8RAS - chains D and E of the 23 polymer chains in the assembly; structure by electron microscopy, 2.62 A resolution.

== Chain D ==
Molecule: DNA-directed RNA polymerase subunit beta'
Organism: Sinapis alba
Notes: EC 2.7.7.6
UniProt: A0A6C0M5W0 (A0A6C0M5W0_SINAL); numbering as in UniProt (aligned over 1-680)
Chain sequence (680 residues; each row starts with the number of its first residue):
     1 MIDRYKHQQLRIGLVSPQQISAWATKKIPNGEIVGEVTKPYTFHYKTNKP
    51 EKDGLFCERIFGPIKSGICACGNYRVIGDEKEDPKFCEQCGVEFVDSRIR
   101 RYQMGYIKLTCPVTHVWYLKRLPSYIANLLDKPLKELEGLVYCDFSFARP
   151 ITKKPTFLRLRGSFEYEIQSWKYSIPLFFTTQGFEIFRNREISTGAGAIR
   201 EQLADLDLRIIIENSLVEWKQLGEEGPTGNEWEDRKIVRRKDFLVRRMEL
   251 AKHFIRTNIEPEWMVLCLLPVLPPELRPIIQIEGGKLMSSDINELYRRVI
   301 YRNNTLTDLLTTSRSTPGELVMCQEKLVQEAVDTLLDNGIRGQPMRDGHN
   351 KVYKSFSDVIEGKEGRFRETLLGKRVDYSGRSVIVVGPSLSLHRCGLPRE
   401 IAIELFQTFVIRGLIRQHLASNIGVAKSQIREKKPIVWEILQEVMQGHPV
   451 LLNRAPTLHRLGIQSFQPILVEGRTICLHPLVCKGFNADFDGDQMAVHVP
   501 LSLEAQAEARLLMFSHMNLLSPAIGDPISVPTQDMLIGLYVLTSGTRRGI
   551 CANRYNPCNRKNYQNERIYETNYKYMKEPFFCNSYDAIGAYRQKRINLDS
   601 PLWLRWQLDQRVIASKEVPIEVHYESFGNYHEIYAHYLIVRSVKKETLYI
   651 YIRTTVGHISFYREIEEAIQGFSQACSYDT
Disordered / not traced: 26-34, 65-97, 226-233, 279-290, 311-320, 559-577, 677-680
Ion coordination: Mg2+: Asp489, Asp491, Asp493 (shared with 1 residue of chain Z)

== Chain E ==
Molecule: DNA-directed RNA polymerase subunit beta''
Organism: Sinapis alba
UniProt: A0A6C0M829 (A0A6C0M829_SINAL); residues 1-1373 here = UniProt positions 1-1373
Chain sequence (1373 residues; numbered 1 to 1373; the number before each row is that of its first residue):
     1 MAERANLVFHNKVIDGTAIKRLISRLIDHFGMAYTSHILDQVKTLGFQQA
    51 TATSISLGIDDLLTIPSKGWLVQDAEQQSLILEKHHHYGNVHAVEKLRQS
   101 IEIWYATSEYLRQEMNPNFRMTDPFNPVHMMSFSGARGNASQVHQLVGMR
   151 GLMSDPQGQMIDLPIQSNLREGLSLTEYIISCYGARKGVVDTAVRTSDAG
   201 YLTRRLVEVVQHIVVRRTDCGTIRGISVSPRNKSRMMSERIFIQTLIGRV
   251 LADDIYIGSRCVAFRNQDLGIGLVNRFITFGTQSISIRTPFTCRSTSWIC
   301 RLCYGRSPTHGDLVELGEAVGIIAGQSIGEPGTQLTLRTFHTGGVFTGGT
   351 AEHVRAPYNGKIKFNEDLVHPTRTRHGHPAFLCYIDLSVIIESEDIIHSV
   401 TIPPKSFLLVQNDQYVESEQVIAEIREGTYTFHFKERVRKYIYSDSEGEM
   451 HWSTDVSHAPEFTYSNVHLLPKTSHLWILSGGSCGSSLILFSIHKDQDQM
   501 NIPFLSVERKSISSLSVNNDQVSQKFFSSDFSDKKKSGIPNYSELNGIVG
   551 TSHYNFIYSAIFHENSDLLAKRRRNRFLIPFQSIQEQEQEKEFIPHSGIS
   601 VEIPINGIFRRNSIFAFFDDPRYRRKSSGILKYGTLKADSIIQKEDMIEY
   651 RGVQKFKTKYEMKVDRFFFIPEEVHILPESSAIMVENYSIIGVDTRITLN
   701 IRSQVGGLIRVERKKKRIELKIFSGDIHFPDKTDKISRHSGILIPPGRGK
   751 TNSKESKNLKNWIYVQRITPTKKKFFVLVRPVATYEIADSINLATLFPKD
   801 LFREKDNIQLRVFNYILYGNGKPTRGISDTSIQLVRTCLVLNWDQDNKNS
   851 SLEEVRAFFVEVNTKGLIRDFIRIGLVKSHISYIRKRNNPPDSGLISADS
   901 MNPFYSISPKAGILHQSLRQNHGTIRMFLNRNKESQSLLILSSSNCFRIG
   951 PFNHVKYHNVINQSIKKKPLITIKNSSGPLGTAIQISNFYSFLPLLTYNQ
  1001 ISVIKYLQLDNFKYIFQVIHSYLIDENGRIFNLDPYSNLVLNPFKLNWYF
  1051 LHQNYNNNYCEETSTIISLGQFFCENVCIAKKEPYLKSGQVLIVQRDSVV
  1101 IRSAKPYLATPGAKVHGHYREILYEGDTLVTFIYEKSRSGDITQGLPKVE
  1151 QVLEVRSIDSISLNLEKRIKGWNRCITRILGIPWGFLIGAELTIVQSRIS
  1201 LVNKIQKVYRSQGVQIHNRHIEIIVRQITSKVLVSEEGMSNVFLPGELIG
  1251 LLRAERTGRALEEAICYRAVLLGITRASLNTQSFISEASFQETARVLAKA
  1301 ALRGRIDWLKGLKENVVLGGVIPAGTGFNKGLVHCSRQHTNILLEKKTKN
  1351 LSLLEGDMRDILFYHREFCDSSI
Disordered / not traced: 1-4, 230-241, 333-350, 427-435, 483-488, 505-565, 581-598, 618-794, 812-838, 844-854, 877-884, 891-900, 906-921, 929-936, 951-971, 1057-1064, 1136-1144, 1156-1161, 1332-1359, 1370-1373
Ion coordination: Zn2+: Cys220, Cys293, Cys300, Cys303
From the paper describing this entry:
  - binding site for the 81-nt DNA strand: Thr196 to Leu202

== How chain D and chain E interact ==
Residue-residue contacts (176; chain D residue first):
  Asp3(D) - Arg217(E)  salt bridge
  Asp3(D) - Asn1329(E)
  Arg4(D) - Asn1329(E)  hydrogen bond (backbone-side chain)
  Arg4(D) - Lys1330(E)
  Tyr5(D) - Lys1330(E)
  Lys6(D) - Lys1310(E)
  Lys6(D) - Lys1330(E)
  Gln8(D) - Trp1308(E)
  Gln8(D) - Leu1309(E)
  Gln8(D) - Asn1315(E)  hydrogen bond
  Gln9(D) - Ile1306(E)
  Gln9(D) - Asp1307(E)
  Gln9(D) - Trp1308(E)
  Leu10(D) - Phe1284(E)  hydrophobic
  Leu10(D) - Ile1285(E)  hydrophobic
  Leu10(D) - Ile1306(E)
  Leu10(D) - Asp1307(E)  hydrogen bond (backbone-backbone)
  Leu10(D) - Leu1309(E)  hydrophobic
  Leu10(D) - Leu1318(E)  hydrophobic
  Arg11(D) - Arg1305(E)
  Arg11(D) - Ile1306(E)
  Ile12(D) - Phe1284(E)  hydrophobic
  Ile12(D) - Ala1300(E)
  Ile12(D) - Ala1301(E)
  Ile12(D) - Gly1304(E)
  Ile12(D) - Arg1305(E)  hydrogen bond (backbone-backbone)
  Gly13(D) - Ala1301(E)
  Leu14(D) - Ala1301(E)  hydrogen bond (backbone-backbone)
  Leu14(D) - Leu1302(E)  hydrophobic
  Trp117(D) - Ala1294(E)  hydrophobic
  Trp117(D) - Ala1298(E)  hydrophobic
  Tyr118(D) - Ala1298(E)  hydrogen bond (side chain-backbone)
  Tyr118(D) - Ala1301(E)
  Tyr118(D) - Leu1302(E)  hydrophobic
  Arg121(D) - Ala1294(E)
  Leu122(D) - Arg1295(E)
  Tyr125(D) - Lys1299(E)
  Tyr125(D) - Leu1302(E)  hydrophobic
  Leu216(D) - Met1239(E)  hydrophobic
  Trp219(D) - Glu1236(E)
  Trp219(D) - Met1239(E)
  Val245(D) - Pro1245(E)  hydrophobic
  Glu249(D) - Leu1244(E)
  Leu250(D) - Leu1302(E)  hydrophobic
  His253(D) - Arg1303(E)  hydrogen bond
  Phe254(D) - Leu1302(E)  hydrophobic
  Thr257(D) - Arg1303(E)
  Ile259(D) - Leu1302(E)
  Ser357(D) - Ala1294(E)
  Ile360(D) - Thr1293(E)
  Glu361(D) - Thr1293(E)
  Glu361(D) - Ala1294(E)
  Phe367(D) - Ser1289(E)
  Phe367(D) - Thr1293(E)
  Arg368(D) - Arg204(E)
  Arg368(D) - Ser1289(E)
  Leu371(D) - Val1317(E)  hydrophobic
  Leu372(D) - Arg204(E)
  Leu372(D) - Lys1313(E)
  Pro388(D) - Lys43(E)  hydrogen bond (backbone-side chain)
  Leu390(D) - Lys43(E)  hydrogen bond (backbone-side chain)
  Leu392(D) - Ser36(E)
  Leu392(D) - Asp40(E)  hydrogen bond (backbone-side chain)
  Leu458(D) - Gln326(E)
  Leu458(D) - Glu330(E)
  His459(D) - Gln326(E)
  His459(D) - Glu330(E)  salt bridge
  Arg460(D) - Thr309(E)  hydrogen bond
  Arg460(D) - Gln326(E)
  His479(D) - Asp40(E)  salt bridge
  His479(D) - Lys43(E)  hydrogen bond
  Pro480(D) - Lys43(E)
  Pro480(D) - Phe47(E)  hydrophobic
  Leu481(D) - Leu39(E)
  Glu508(D) - Thr1326(E)  hydrogen bond
  His516(D) - Met32(E)
  His516(D) - Ser36(E)
  Met517(D) - Met32(E)
  Leu519(D) - Met32(E)
  Leu519(D) - Ser36(E)
  Leu519(D) - Leu39(E)  hydrophobic
  Leu520(D) - Ile27(E)  hydrophobic
  Leu520(D) - Met32(E)  hydrophobic
  Leu520(D) - Thr309(E)
  Ser521(D) - Thr309(E)
  Pro522(D) - Pro308(E)
  Pro522(D) - Thr309(E)
  Pro522(D) - Ile323(E)  hydrophobic
  Pro522(D) - His1220(E)  hydrogen bond (backbone-side chain)
  Ala523(D) - Ser327(E)
  Ala523(D) - His1217(E)  hydrogen bond (backbone-backbone)
  Ala523(D) - His1220(E)  hydrogen bond (backbone-side chain)
  Ile524(D) - Gln1215(E)
  Ile524(D) - Ile1216(E)
  Ile524(D) - His1217(E)
  Gly525(D) - Pro308(E)
  Asp526(D) - Lys20(E)  salt bridge
  Pro527(D) - Lys20(E)
  Pro527(D) - Ile23(E)  hydrophobic
  Pro527(D) - Ser24(E)
  Ser529(D) - Leu39(E)
  Val530(D) - Ile19(E)  hydrophobic
  Pro531(D) - Leu39(E)
  Pro531(D) - Val42(E)  hydrophobic
  Gln533(D) - Ala136(E)
  Asp534(D) - Gly46(E)
  Asp534(D) - Phe47(E)
  Asp534(D) - Ala50(E)
  Met535(D) - Lys43(E)
  Met535(D) - Gly46(E)
  Met535(D) - Phe47(E)  hydrophobic
  Leu536(D) - Asp15(E)
  Leu536(D) - Gly16(E)
  Leu536(D) - Ile19(E)  hydrophobic
  Leu536(D) - Ser134(E)
  Leu536(D) - Gly135(E)
  Ile537(D) - Ile55(E)  hydrophobic
  Ile537(D) - Met131(E)  hydrophobic
  Ile537(D) - Ser134(E)
  Ile537(D) - Ala136(E)  hydrophobic
  Gly538(D) - Gly46(E)
  Gly538(D) - Gln49(E)
  Gly538(D) - Ala50(E)
  Leu539(D) - Ile19(E)  hydrophobic
  Leu539(D) - Val42(E)  hydrophobic
  Tyr540(D) - Val13(E)  hydrophobic
  Tyr540(D) - Ile14(E)
  Tyr540(D) - Met130(E)  hydrophobic
  Tyr540(D) - Phe133(E)
  Tyr540(D) - Ser134(E)
  Val541(D) - Thr53(E)
  Leu542(D) - Leu45(E)  hydrophobic
  Leu542(D) - Gln49(E)
  Thr543(D) - Lys12(E)
  Thr543(D) - Val13(E)
  Thr543(D) - Ile14(E)  hydrogen bond (side chain-backbone)
  Arg547(D) - Phe125(E)
  Leu598(D) - Gln49(E)
  Trp606(D) - Phe9(E)  hydrophobic
  Arg611(D) - Ala5(E)
  Arg611(D) - Leu7(E)
  Arg611(D) - Val8(E)
  Arg611(D) - Phe9(E)  hydrogen bond (backbone-backbone)
  Val612(D) - Phe9(E)
  Val612(D) - Asn11(E)
  Ile613(D) - Val8(E)  hydrophobic
  Ile613(D) - Phe9(E)  hydrogen bond (backbone-backbone)
  Ile613(D) - Lys12(E)
  Arg653(D) - Asn11(E)  hydrogen bond (backbone-side chain)
  Thr654(D) - Asn11(E)  hydrogen bond
  His658(D) - His10(E)
  His658(D) - Asn11(E)  hydrogen bond (side chain-backbone)
  His658(D) - Lys12(E)
  Phe661(D) - Ile14(E)  hydrophobic
  Phe661(D) - Leu45(E)  hydrophobic
  Tyr662(D) - Leu7(E)
  Tyr662(D) - Val8(E)
  Tyr662(D) - Phe9(E)  hydrophobic
  Glu664(D) - Gln41(E)
  Glu664(D) - Leu45(E)
  Ile665(D) - Leu7(E)  hydrophobic
  Ile665(D) - Leu22(E)  hydrophobic
  Glu666(D) - Ala5(E)
  Glu666(D) - Leu7(E)
  Ala668(D) - His37(E)
  Ala668(D) - Gln41(E)
  Ile669(D) - Ala5(E)  hydrophobic
  Ile669(D) - Leu7(E)  hydrophobic
  Ile669(D) - Phe30(E)  hydrophobic
  Ile669(D) - Tyr34(E)
  Ile669(D) - Ile38(E)  hydrophobic
  Gln670(D) - Ala5(E)
  Phe672(D) - Ala33(E)
  Phe672(D) - Tyr34(E)  hydrophobic
  Phe672(D) - His37(E)
  Ser673(D) - Tyr34(E)  hydrogen bond
Interface residues without a listed pair, chain D (100 interface residues in all): His7, Met248, Lys252, Met264, Ser391, Leu512, Asn518, Ser544, Gly545, Tyr591, His636, Ile652, Ile659, Ser660
Interface residues without a listed pair, chain E (95 interface residues in all): Asn6, Thr35, Arg137, His310, Glu1237, Asn1241, Ala1288, Phe1290, Leu1297, Val1316

== Overview ==
Chain D and chain E form an interface of 100 and 95 residues respectively, with 23 hydrogen bonds and 4 salt
bridges. Among the polar pairs are Asp3(D)-Arg217(E), His459(D)-Glu330(E) and His479(D)-Asp40(E). The Mg2+
site is built by Asp489(D), Asp491(D) and Asp493(D). From the paper: a binding site for the 81-nt DNA strand
at Thr196(E).
Chain D is DNA-directed RNA polymerase subunit beta' and chain E is DNA-directed RNA polymerase subunit
beta'', both from Sinapis alba; the structure, Plastid-encoded RNA polymerase transcription elongation
complex, was determined by electron microscopy (same publication as 8R5O, 8R6S and 8RDJ).
